PDB entry 7N9T | electron microscopy, 3.18 A resolution | chains A and F of the 6 polymer chains in the assembly

Chain A:
Molecule: Spike glycoprotein
Organism: Severe acute respiratory syndrome coronavirus 2
Reference sequence: P0DTC2 (SPIKE_SARS2); residues 25-1147 here = UniProt positions 25-1147
Amino-acid sequence (1123 residues; each row starts with the number of its first residue):
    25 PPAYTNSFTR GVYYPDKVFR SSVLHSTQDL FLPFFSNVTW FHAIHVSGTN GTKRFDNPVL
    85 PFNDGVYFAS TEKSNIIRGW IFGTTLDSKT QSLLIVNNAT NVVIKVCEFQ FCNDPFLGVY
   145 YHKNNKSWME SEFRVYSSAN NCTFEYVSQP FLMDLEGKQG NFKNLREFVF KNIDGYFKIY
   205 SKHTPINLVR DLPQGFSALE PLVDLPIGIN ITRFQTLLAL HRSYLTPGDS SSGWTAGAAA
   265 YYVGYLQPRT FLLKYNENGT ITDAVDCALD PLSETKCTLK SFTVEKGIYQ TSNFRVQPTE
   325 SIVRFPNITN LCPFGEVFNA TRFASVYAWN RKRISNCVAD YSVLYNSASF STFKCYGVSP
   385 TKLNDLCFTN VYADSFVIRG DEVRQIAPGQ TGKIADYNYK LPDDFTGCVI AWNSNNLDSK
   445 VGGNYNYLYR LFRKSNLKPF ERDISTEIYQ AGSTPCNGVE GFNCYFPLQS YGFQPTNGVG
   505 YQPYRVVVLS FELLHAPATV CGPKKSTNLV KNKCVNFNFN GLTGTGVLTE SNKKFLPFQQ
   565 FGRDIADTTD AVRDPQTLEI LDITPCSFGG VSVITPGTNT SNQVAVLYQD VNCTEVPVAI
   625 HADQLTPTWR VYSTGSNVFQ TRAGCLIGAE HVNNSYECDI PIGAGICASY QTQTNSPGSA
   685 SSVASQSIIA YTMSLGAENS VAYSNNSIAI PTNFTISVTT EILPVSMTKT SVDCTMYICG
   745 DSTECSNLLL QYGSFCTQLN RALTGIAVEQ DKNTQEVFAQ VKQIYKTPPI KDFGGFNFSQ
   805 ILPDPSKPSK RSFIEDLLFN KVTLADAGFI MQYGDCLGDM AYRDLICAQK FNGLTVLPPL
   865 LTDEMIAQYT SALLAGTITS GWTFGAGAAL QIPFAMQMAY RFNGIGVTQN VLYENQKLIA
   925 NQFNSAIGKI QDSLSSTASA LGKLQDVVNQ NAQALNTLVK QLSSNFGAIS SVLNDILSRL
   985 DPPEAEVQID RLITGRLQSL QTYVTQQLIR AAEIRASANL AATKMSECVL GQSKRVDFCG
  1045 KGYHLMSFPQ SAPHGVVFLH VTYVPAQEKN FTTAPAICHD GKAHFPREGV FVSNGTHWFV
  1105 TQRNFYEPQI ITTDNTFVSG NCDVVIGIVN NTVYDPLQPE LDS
Construct notes: conflict Gly682 (Arg in P0DTC2), Ser683 (Arg in P0DTC2), Ser685 (Arg in P0DTC2), Met835 (Lys in P0DTC2), Met844 (Ile in P0DTC2), Tyr846 (Ala in P0DTC2), Pro986 (Lys in P0DTC2), Pro987 (Val in P0DTC2)
Curated features (UniProtKB/Swiss-Prot):
  - region: Asn280 to Cys301 (Putative superantigen), Arg403 to Asp405 (Integrin-binding motif), Asn448 to Phe456 (Immunodominant HLA epitope recognized by the CD8+), Pro681, Ala684 (Putative superantigen), Ser816 to Tyr837 (Fusion peptide 1)
  - site: Arg815, Ser816 (Cleavage)
  - glycosylation: Asn61 (N-linked (GlcNAc...) (hybrid) asparagine), Asn74 (N-linked (GlcNAc...) (complex) asparagine), Asn122 (N-linked (GlcNAc...) (hybrid) asparagine), Asn149 (N-linked (GlcNAc...) (complex) asparagine), Asn165 (N-linked (GlcNAc...) (complex) asparagine), Asn234 (N-linked (GlcNAc...) (high mannose) asparagine), Asn282 (N-linked (GlcNAc...) (complex) asparagine), Thr323 (O-linked (GalNAc) threonine), Ser325 (O-linked (HexNAc...) serine), Asn331 (N-linked (GlcNAc...) (complex) asparagine), Asn343 (N-linked (GlcNAc...) (complex) asparagine), Asn603 (N-linked (GlcNAc...) (hybrid) asparagine), Asn616 (N-linked (GlcNAc...) (complex) asparagine), Asn657 (N-linked (GlcNAc...) (complex) asparagine), Thr676 (O-linked (GlcNAc...) threonine), Thr678 (O-linked (GlcNAc...) threonine), Asn709 (N-linked (GlcNAc...) (high mannose) asparagine), Asn717 (N-linked (GlcNAc...) (hybrid) asparagine), Asn801 (N-linked (GlcNAc...) (hybrid) asparagine), Asn1074 (N-linked (GlcNAc...) (hybrid) asparagine) and 2 more in UniProt
  - natural variant: Pro26 (P26S: In strain: Gamma/P.1), Gln52 (Q52H: In strain: Omicron/EG.5.1), Ala67 (A67V: In strain: Eta/B.1.525, Omicron/BA.1), His69 to Val70 (deletion: In strain: Alpha/B.1.1.7, Eta/B.1.525 and 5 more), Gly75 (G75V: In strain: Lambda/C.37), Thr76 (T76I: In strain: Lambda/C.37), Asp80 (D80A: In strain: Beta/B.1.351), Val83 (V83A: In strain: Omicron/XBB.1.5, Omicron/EG.5.1), Thr95 (T95I: In strain: Iota/B.1.526, Mu/B.1.621 and 2 more), Arg102 (R102I: In strain: A23.1), Asp138 (D138Y: In strain: Gamma/P.1), Gly142 to Tyr145 (sequence variant, change not given here; In strain: Omicron/BA.1), 75 further natural variant entries in UniProt
  - mutagenesis: His69 to Val70 (Increased incorporation of cleaved spike into virions), Asn121 (N121Q: Partial loss of biliverdin affinity), Arg190 (R190K: Partial loss of biliverdin affinity), Asn234 (N234Q: Increased resistance to neutralizing antibodies), Asn331 (N331Q: Reduced viral infectivity), Asn343 (N343Q: Reduced viral infectivity), Leu452 (L452R: Increased resistance to neutralizing antibodies. Decreases HLA binding to NF9 epitope. Increased binding affinity to human ACE2), Tyr453 (Y453F: Decreased HLA binding to NF9 epitope. Increased binding affinity to human ACE2), Ala475 (A475V: Increased resistance to neutralizing antibodies), Val483 (V483A: Increased resistance to neutralizing antibodies), Glu484 (E484D: Increased replication in human TMEM106B overexpressing cells), Phe490 (F490L: Increased resistance to neutralizing antibodies and human covalescent sera neutralization), 12 further mutagenesis entries in UniProt
Cystine bridges: Cys131-Cys166, Cys291-Cys301, Cys336-Cys361, Cys379-Cys432, Cys480-Cys488, Cys617-Cys649, Cys662-Cys671, Cys738-Cys760, Cys743-Cys749, Cys1032-Cys1043, Cys1082-Cys1126
What the authors report for this chain:
  - mutagenesis - L452R/E484Q: decreased binding to Nanobody Nb17 (chain F)
  - mutagenesis - E484K, E484Q: unchanged binding to Nanobody Nb17 (chain F)

Chain F:
Molecule: Nanobody Nb17
Organism: Lama glama
Notes: antibody fragment or engineered binder
Amino-acid sequence (119 residues; numbered 1 to 119; the number before each row is that of its first residue):
     1 HVQLVESGGG LVQAGGSLRL SCAASGSIFS SNAMSWYRQA PGKQRELVAS ITSGGNADYA
    61 DSVKGRFTIS RDKNTVYPEM SSLKPADTAV YYCHAVGQEA SAYAPRAYWG QGTQVTVSS

How chain A and chain F interact:
Pairs across the interface - 12 pairs, chain A then chain F:
  Glu156(A) - Arg19(F)  hydrogen bond (backbone-side chain)
  Phe157(A) - Arg19(F)  hydrogen bond (backbone-side chain)
  Arg158(A) - Ser17(F)
  Arg158(A) - Arg19(F)
  Ser161(A) - Gly65(F)  hydrogen bond (side chain-backbone)
  Ser161(A) - Arg66(F)
  Ser161(A) - Glu79(F)
  Ser161(A) - Ser81(F)
  Ser162(A) - Gly65(F)  hydrogen bond (side chain-backbone)
  Ser162(A) - Thr68(F)  hydrogen bond
  Ser162(A) - Glu79(F)
  Asn164(A) - Lys64(F)
Other interface residues (no listed pair), chain A (8 interface residues in all): Gln134, Phe140
Other interface residues (no listed pair), chain F (9 interface residues in all): Gly15

Summary:
8 residues of chain A face 9 of chain F across their interface, with 5 hydrogen bonds. Polar contacts include
Glu156(A)-Arg19(F), Phe157(A)-Arg19(F) and Ser161(A)-Gly65(F). From the paper: L452R/E484Q of chain A reduce
binding to Nanobody Nb17 (chain F); E484K and E484Q of chain A leave binding to Nanobody Nb17 (chain F)
unchanged.
Here chain A is Spike glycoprotein (Severe acute respiratory syndrome coronavirus 2) and chain F is Nanobody
Nb17 (Lama glama). Entry 7N9T (CryoEM structure of SARS-CoV-2 Spike in complex with Nb17) was determined by
electron microscopy, deposited together with 7MDW, 7ME7, 7MEJ, 7N9B, 7N9C and 7N9E.
